Entry 2FVM (X-ray diffraction, 2.45 A resolution); this record covers chains A and C of the 4 polymer chains in the assembly.

Chain A (and C):
Name: dihydropyrimidinase
Organism: Lachancea kluyveri
Notes: EC 3.5.2.2; chain C of this document is another copy of the same molecule, construct and numbering; everything in this record applies to it too
UniProt: Q9P903 (Q9P903_SACKL); numbering as in UniProt (aligned over 2-542)
Chain sequence (559 residues; row label = number of the first residue in the row):
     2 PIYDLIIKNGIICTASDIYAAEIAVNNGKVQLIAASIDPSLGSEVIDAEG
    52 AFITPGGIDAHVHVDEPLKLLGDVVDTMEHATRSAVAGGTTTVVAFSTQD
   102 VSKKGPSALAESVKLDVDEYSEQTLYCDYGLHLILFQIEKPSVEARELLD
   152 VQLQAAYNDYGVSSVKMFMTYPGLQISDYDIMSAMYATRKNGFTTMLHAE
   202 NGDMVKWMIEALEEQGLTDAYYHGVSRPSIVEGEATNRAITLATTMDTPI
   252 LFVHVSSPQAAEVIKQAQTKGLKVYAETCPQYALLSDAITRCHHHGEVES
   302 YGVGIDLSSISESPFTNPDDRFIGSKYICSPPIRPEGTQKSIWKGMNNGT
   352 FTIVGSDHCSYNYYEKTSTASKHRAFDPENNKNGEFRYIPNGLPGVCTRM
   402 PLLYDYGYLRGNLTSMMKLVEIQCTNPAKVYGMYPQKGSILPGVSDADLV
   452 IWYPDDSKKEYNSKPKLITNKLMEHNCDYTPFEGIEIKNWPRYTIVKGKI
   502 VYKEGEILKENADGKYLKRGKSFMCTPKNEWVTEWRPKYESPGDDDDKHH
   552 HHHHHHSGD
Not modelled in the structure: 295-302, 542-560 (chain C: 294-302, 542-560)
Modified residues: K167 (lysine nz-carboxylic acid; KCX)
Construct notes: modified residue (167); expression tag (543-560)
Metal / ion sites: Zn2+ site 1: H62, H64, K167, D358 (together with N-(aminocarbonyl)-beta-alanine); Zn2+ site 2: K167, H199, H255 (together with N-(aminocarbonyl)-beta-alanine)
Ligand contacts: N-(aminocarbonyl)-beta-alanine (URP): H62, H64, L72, K167, F169, Y172, H199, H255, C330, S331, D358, C360, N392, G393
Swiss-Prot annotation at these positions:
  - binding site (Zn(2+)): H62, H64, K167, H199, H255, D358
  - binding site (substrate): Y172, S331, N392
  - modified residue: K167 (N6-carboxylysine)

Chain A / chain C interface:
Pairs across the interface (44; chain A residue first):
  A16(A) with S17(C)
  S17(A) with A16(C); S17(C), hydrogen bond; K430(C), hydrogen bond (backbone-side chain); Y435(C)
  D18(A) with Y435(C), hydrogen bond; S440(C), hydrogen bond; L442(C)
  I19(A) with Y435(C), hydrogen bond (backbone-side chain)
  Y20(A) with L442(C), hydrophobic; P443(C)
  A21(A) with V445(C)
  Q32(A) with A35(C)
  L33(A) with L33(C), hydrophobic; I34(C)
  I34(A) with L33(C); I34(C), hydrogen bond (backbone-backbone); P443(C), hydrophobic
  A35(A) with Q32(C); L33(C), hydrophobic
  K266(A) with T270(C)
  Q269(A) with N349(C)
  T270(A) with K266(C); N349(C), hydrogen bond (backbone-side chain)
  K271(A) with K345(C), hydrogen bond (backbone-side chain)
  K345(A) with K271(C), hydrogen bond (side chain-backbone)
  N349(A) with Q269(C); T270(C), hydrogen bond (side chain-backbone)
  M418(A) with K430(C); F524(C), hydrophobic
  K430(A) with S17(C), hydrogen bond (side chain-backbone); M418(C)
  Y435(A) with S17(C); D18(C), hydrogen bond; I19(C), hydrogen bond (side chain-backbone)
  S440(A) with D18(C), hydrogen bond
  L442(A) with D18(C); Y20(C), hydrophobic
  P443(A) with I34(C); A35(C), hydrophobic
  G444(A) with A36(C)
  V445(A) with A21(C)
  F524(A) with M418(C), hydrophobic
  E531(A) with K341(C), salt bridge
Other interface residues (no listed pair), chain A (31 interface residues in all): T15, A22, A36, K341, T426
Other interface residues (no listed pair), chain C (31 interface residues in all): T15, A22, T426, G444, E531

Summary:
The chain A/chain C interface involves 31 residues from each chain, with 14 hydrogen bonds and 1 salt bridge.
Polar pairs include E531(A)-K341(C), S17(A)-S17(C) and S17(A)-K430(C). Ligands of chain A:
N-(aminocarbonyl)-beta-alanine. Curated annotation (UniProt) lists 6 Zn2+-binding residues and 3
substrate-binding residues on chain A.
Both chains are dihydropyrimidinase (Lachancea kluyveri). Entry 2FVM (Crystal structure of dihydropyrimidinase
from Saccharomyces kluyveri in complex with the reaction product N-carbamyl-beta-alanine) was determined by
X-ray diffraction together with 2FTW, 2FTY and 2FVK from the same study.
